PDB entry 8EC7 | electron microscopy, 3.90 A resolution | chains A and D of the 15 polymer chains in the assembly

# Chain A (and D)
Name: Heterogeneous nuclear ribonucleoproteins A2/B1
Source organism: Homo sapiens
Notes: fragment: lcd; chain D of this document is another copy of the same molecule, construct and numbering; everything in this record applies to it too
UniProtKB: P22626 (ROA2_HUMAN); residues 181-341 here correspond to UniProt positions 193-353 (UniProt number = residue number + 12)
Chain sequence (161 residues; numbered 181 to 341; the number before each row is that of its first residue):
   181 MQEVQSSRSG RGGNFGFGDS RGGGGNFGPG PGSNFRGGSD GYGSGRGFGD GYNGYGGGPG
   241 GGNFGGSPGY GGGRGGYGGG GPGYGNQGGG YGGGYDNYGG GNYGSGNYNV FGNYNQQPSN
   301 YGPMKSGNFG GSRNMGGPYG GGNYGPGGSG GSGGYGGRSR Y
Unresolved in the structure: 181-262, 317-341
Differences from the reference sequence: variant Val-290 (Asp302 in P22626)
Curated features (UniProtKB/Swiss-Prot):
  - region: Gln-296 to Tyr-335 (Nuclear targeting sequence)
  - modified residue: Ser-189 (Phosphoserine), Arg-191 (Asymmetric dimethylarginine), Ser-200 (Phosphoserine), Arg-201 (Asymmetric dimethylarginine), Ser-213 (Phosphoserine), Arg-216 (Omega-N-methylarginine), Ser-219 (Phosphoserine), Ser-224 (Phosphoserine), Arg-226 (Omega-N-methylarginine), Ser-247 (Phosphoserine), Arg-254 (Asymmetric dimethylarginine), Ser-312 (Phosphoserine), Arg-313 (Omega-N-methylarginine), Tyr-319 (Phosphotyrosine), Ser-329 (Phosphoserine), Ser-332 (Phosphoserine), Tyr-335 (Phosphotyrosine), Arg-338 (Omega-N-methylarginine)
What the authors report for this chain:
  - conformationally variable residues: Gly-292, Arg-313

# Interface between chain A and chain D
Contacting residue pairs (124; chain A residue first):
  Gly-263(A) with Gly-263(D)
  Tyr-264(A) with Gly-263(D), hydrogen bond (backbone-backbone); Tyr-264(D), hydrophobic; Gly-265(D), hydrogen bond (backbone-backbone)
  Gly-265(A) with Gly-265(D)
  Asn-266(A) with Asn-266(D), hydrogen bond; Gly-273(D); Gly-274(D); Tyr-275(D)
  Gln-267(A) with Asn-266(D), hydrogen bond (backbone-backbone); Gln-267(D)
  Gly-268(A) with Gln-267(D), hydrogen bond (backbone-backbone); Gly-268(D)
  Gly-269(A) with Gly-269(D); Tyr-271(D)
  Gly-270(A) with Gly-269(D), hydrogen bond (backbone-backbone); Gly-270(D); Tyr-271(D), hydrogen bond (backbone-backbone)
  Tyr-271(A) with Tyr-271(D); Gly-272(D); Arg-313(D)
  Gly-273(A) with Gly-273(D)
  Gly-274(A) with Gly-274(D); Tyr-275(D); Asp-276(D)
  Tyr-275(A) with Gly-265(D); Tyr-275(D)
  Asp-276(A) with Tyr-275(D); Asp-276(D); Asn-277(D), hydrogen bond (backbone-backbone)
  Asn-277(A) with Asn-277(D), hydrogen bond
  Tyr-278(A) with Asn-277(D), hydrogen bond (backbone-backbone); Tyr-278(D), hydrophobic
  Gly-279(A) with Asn-277(D); Tyr-278(D), hydrogen bond (backbone-backbone); Gly-280(D)
  Gly-280(A) with Gly-280(D)
  Gly-281(A) with Gly-281(D); Asn-282(D), hydrogen bond (backbone-backbone)
  Asn-282(A) with Asn-282(D)
  Tyr-283(A) with Asn-282(D), hydrogen bond (backbone-backbone); Tyr-283(D); Gly-284(D), hydrogen bond (backbone-backbone); Tyr-301(D)
  Gly-284(A) with Gly-284(D); Asn-287(D)
  Ser-285(A) with Asn-282(D), hydrogen bond (side chain-backbone); Tyr-283(D); Gly-284(D), hydrogen bond (side chain-backbone); Ser-285(D), hydrogen bond (side chain-backbone); Asn-287(D)
  Gly-286(A) with Ser-285(D), hydrogen bond (backbone-backbone); Gly-286(D); Asn-287(D), hydrogen bond (backbone-side chain)
  Asn-287(A) with Asn-287(D); Tyr-288(D), hydrogen bond (backbone-backbone)
  Tyr-288(A) with Tyr-288(D), hydrophobic
  Asn-289(A) with Tyr-288(D), hydrogen bond (backbone-backbone); Asn-289(D); Val-290(D), hydrogen bond (backbone-backbone)
  Val-290(A) with Val-290(D)
  Phe-291(A) with Val-290(D), hydrogen bond (backbone-backbone); Phe-291(D), hydrophobic; Gly-292(D), hydrogen bond (backbone-backbone); Asn-295(D)
  Gly-292(A) with Gly-292(D)
  Asn-293(A) with Gly-292(D), hydrogen bond (backbone-backbone); Asn-293(D), hydrogen bond; Tyr-294(D), hydrogen bond (backbone-backbone); Asn-295(D), hydrogen bond (backbone-side chain)
  Tyr-294(A) with Tyr-294(D)
  Asn-295(A) with Tyr-294(D), hydrogen bond (backbone-backbone); Asn-295(D), hydrogen bond; Gln-296(D), hydrogen bond (backbone-backbone)
  Gln-296(A) with Gln-296(D), hydrogen bond
  Gln-297(A) with Gln-296(D), hydrogen bond (backbone-backbone); Gln-297(D); Pro-298(D)
  Pro-298(A) with Pro-298(D)
  Ser-299(A) with Pro-298(D), hydrogen bond (backbone-backbone); Ser-299(D); Asn-300(D), hydrogen bond (backbone-backbone)
  Asn-300(A) with Asn-300(D), hydrogen bond
  Tyr-301(A) with Asn-300(D), hydrogen bond (backbone-backbone); Tyr-301(D), hydrophobic; Gly-302(D), hydrogen bond (backbone-backbone)
  Pro-303(A) with Pro-303(D)
  Met-304(A) with Pro-303(D), hydrogen bond (backbone-backbone); Met-304(D); Lys-305(D), hydrogen bond (backbone-backbone)
  Lys-305(A) with Lys-305(D)
  Ser-306(A) with Tyr-278(D); Lys-305(D), hydrogen bond (backbone-backbone); Ser-306(D); Gly-307(D), hydrogen bond (backbone-backbone)
  Gly-307(A) with Tyr-278(D); Gly-307(D)
  Asn-308(A) with Gly-307(D), hydrogen bond (backbone-backbone); Asn-308(D), hydrogen bond; Phe-309(D), hydrogen bond (backbone-backbone); Ser-312(D), hydrogen bond (backbone-side chain); Arg-313(D)
  Phe-309(A) with Lys-305(D); Phe-309(D), hydrophobic; Ser-312(D)
  Gly-310(A) with Phe-309(D), hydrogen bond (backbone-backbone); Gly-310(D)
  Gly-311(A) with Phe-309(D); Gly-310(D), hydrogen bond (backbone-backbone); Gly-311(D); Ser-312(D), hydrogen bond (backbone-side chain)
  Ser-312(A) with Ser-312(D), hydrogen bond (backbone-side chain); Arg-313(D), hydrogen bond (backbone-backbone)
  Arg-313(A) with Tyr-271(D), hydrogen bond (backbone-side chain); Arg-313(D)
  Asn-314(A) with Gly-311(D); Ser-312(D); Arg-313(D), hydrogen bond (side chain-backbone); Asn-314(D), hydrogen bond (side chain-backbone)
  Met-315(A) with Tyr-271(D), hydrophobic; Asn-314(D), hydrogen bond (backbone-backbone); Met-315(D); Gly-316(D), hydrogen bond (backbone-backbone)
  Gly-316(A) with Gly-316(D)
Interface residues without a listed pair, chain A (54 interface residues in all): Gly-272, Gly-302
Interface residues without a listed pair, chain D (54 interface residues in all): Gly-279

# Overview
Chain A and chain D each contribute 54 residues to their interface; the contacts include 56 hydrogen bonds.
Polar pairs include Asn-266(A)/Asn-266(D), Asn-277(A)/Asn-277(D) and Ser-285(A)/Asn-282(D). From the paper:
conformational variability at Gly-292(A) and Arg-313(A).
Chain A and chain D are both Heterogeneous nuclear ribonucleoproteins A2/B1 (Homo sapiens); the structure,
HnRNPA2 D290V LCD PM3, was determined by electron microscopy together with 8DU2 and 8DUW from the same study.
